Entry 6E7O (X-ray diffraction, 3.00 A resolution); this record covers chains A and B.

== Chain A (and B) ==
Protein: Mammalian ependymin-related protein 1
Organism: Homo sapiens
Notes: chain B of this document is another copy of the same molecule, construct and numbering; everything in this record applies to it too
UniProt: Q9UM22 (EPDR1_HUMAN); residues 38-224 here = UniProt positions 38-224
Amino-acid sequence (194 residues; row label = number of the first residue in the row):
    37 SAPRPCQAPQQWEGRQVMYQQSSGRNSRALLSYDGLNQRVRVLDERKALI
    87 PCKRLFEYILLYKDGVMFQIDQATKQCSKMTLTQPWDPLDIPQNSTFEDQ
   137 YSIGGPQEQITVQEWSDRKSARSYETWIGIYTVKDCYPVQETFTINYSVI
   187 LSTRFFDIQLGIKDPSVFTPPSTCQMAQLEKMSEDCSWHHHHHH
Disordered / not traced: 37, 84-89, 156-159, 215-230 (chain B: 37-38, 82-90, 157-159, 212-230)
Cystine bridges: Cys-42/Cys-172, Cys-113/Cys-210
Construct notes: expression tag (37, 225-230)
UniProt features mapped onto this chain:
  - glycosylation (N-linked (GlcNAc...) asparagine): Asn-130, Asn-182

== Interface between chain A and chain B ==
Contacting residue pairs - 62 pairs, chain A then chain B:
  Arg-51(A) with Asp-135(B), salt bridge
  Tyr-55(A) with Tyr-55(B), hydrogen bond
  Gly-60(A) with Tyr-183(B); Ser-184(B); Val-185(B), hydrogen bond (backbone-backbone)
  Arg-61(A) with Tyr-183(B)
  Asn-62(A) with Val-185(B)
  Arg-64(A) with Glu-150(B), salt bridge
  Asp-135(A) with Arg-51(B), salt bridge; Arg-64(B)
  Gln-136(A) with Arg-51(B), hydrogen bond (backbone-side chain)
  Tyr-137(A) with Arg-51(B); Arg-64(B), hydrogen bond; Phe-192(B), hydrophobic; Asp-193(B)
  Ser-138(A) with Phe-192(B); Asp-193(B), hydrogen bond (backbone-backbone)
  Ile-139(A) with Ile-146(B); Val-175(B), hydrophobic; Phe-192(B), hydrophobic
  Gly-140(A) with Thr-168(B); Tyr-173(B)
  Gly-141(A) with Tyr-173(B)
  Pro-142(A) with Asp-171(B); Tyr-173(B)
  Glu-144(A) with Thr-168(B); Val-169(B); Lys-170(B), hydrogen bond (side chain-backbone); Asp-171(B), hydrogen bond (side chain-backbone)
  Gln-145(A) with Ile-146(B)
  Ile-146(A) with Ile-139(B); Glu-144(B); Gln-145(B); Ile-146(B)
  Glu-150(A) with Arg-64(B), salt bridge; Arg-190(B), salt bridge
  Thr-168(A) with Glu-144(B)
  Lys-170(A) with Glu-144(B)
  Asp-171(A) with Gln-143(B); Glu-144(B), hydrogen bond (backbone-side chain)
  Tyr-173(A) with Gly-140(B); Gly-141(B); Pro-142(B); Gln-143(B); Glu-144(B)
  Val-175(A) with Ile-139(B), hydrophobic
  Gln-176(A) with Arg-190(B)
  Tyr-183(A) with Gly-60(B); Arg-61(B)
  Ser-184(A) with Gly-60(B)
  Val-185(A) with Tyr-55(B), hydrophobic; Gly-60(B), hydrogen bond (backbone-backbone); Asn-62(B)
  Arg-190(A) with Tyr-137(B); Ile-166(B); Gln-176(B), hydrogen bond
  Phe-192(A) with Tyr-137(B), hydrophobic; Ser-138(B)
  Asp-193(A) with Tyr-137(B); Ser-138(B), hydrogen bond (side chain-backbone)
  Ile-194(A) with Gly-140(B); Pro-142(B)
Other interface residues (no listed pair), chain A (36 interface residues in all): Ser-59, Lys-83, Glu-134, Thr-147, Phe-191
Other interface residues (no listed pair), chain B (41 interface residues in all): Val-53, Ser-59, Gln-136, Thr-147, Cys-172, Asn-182, Phe-191, Ile-194, Leu-196

== Summary ==
36 residues of chain A face 41 of chain B across their interface; the contacts include 11 hydrogen bonds and 5
salt bridges. Polar pairs include Arg-51(A)/Asp-135(B), Arg-64(A)/Glu-150(B) and Glu-150(A)/Arg-190(B).
Chain A and chain B are both Mammalian ependymin-related protein 1 (Homo sapiens); the structure, Crystal
structure of deglycosylated human EPDR1, was determined by X-ray diffraction (same publication as 6E8N).
